Entry 6MR7 (X-ray diffraction, 2.14 A resolution); this record covers chains A and P of the 4 polymer chains in the assembly.

# Chain A
Protein: DNA polymerase beta
Source organism: Homo sapiens
Notes: EC 2.7.7.7, 4.2.99.-
Reference sequence: P06746 (DPOLB_HUMAN); residues 10-335 here = UniProt positions 10-335
Sequence (335 residues; row label = number of the first residue in the row):
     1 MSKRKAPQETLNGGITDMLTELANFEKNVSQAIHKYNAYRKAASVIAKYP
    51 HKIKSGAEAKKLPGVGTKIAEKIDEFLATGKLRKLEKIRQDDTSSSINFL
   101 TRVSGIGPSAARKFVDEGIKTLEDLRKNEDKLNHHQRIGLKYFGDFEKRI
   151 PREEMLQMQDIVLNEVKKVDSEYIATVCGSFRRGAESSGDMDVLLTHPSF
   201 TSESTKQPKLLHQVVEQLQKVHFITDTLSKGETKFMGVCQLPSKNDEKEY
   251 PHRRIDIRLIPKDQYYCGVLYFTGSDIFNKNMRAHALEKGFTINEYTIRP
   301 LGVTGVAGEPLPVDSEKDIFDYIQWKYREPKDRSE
Unresolved in the structure: 1-9, 205-208
Curated features (UniProtKB/Swiss-Prot):
  - region: Arg183 to Asp192 (DNA-binding)
  - active site: Lys72 (Nucleophile)
  - binding site (K(+)): Lys60, Leu62, Val65, Thr101, Val103, Ile106
  - binding site (Na(+)): Lys60, Leu62, Val65, Thr101, Val103, Ile106
  - binding site (dATP): Arg149, Ser180, Arg183, Gly189, Asp190
  - binding site (dCTP): Arg149, Ser180, Arg183, Gly189, Asp190
  - binding site (dGTP): Arg149, Ser180, Arg183, Gly189, Asp190, Asp192
  - binding site (dTTP): Arg149, Ser180, Arg183, Gly189, Asp190
  - binding site (Mg(2+)): Asp190, Asp192, Asp256
  - modified residue: Lys72 (N6-acetyllysine), Arg83 (Omega-N-methylarginine), Arg152 (Omega-N-methylarginine)
  - cross-link (Glycyl lysine isopeptide (Lys-Gly)): Lys41 (interchain with G-Cter in ubiquitin), Lys61 (interchain with G-Cter in ubiquitin), Lys81 (interchain with G-Cter in ubiquitin)
  - natural variant: Leu22 (L22P: Found in a gastric cancer sample; uncertain significance), Tyr39 (Y39C: Found in a gastric cancer sample; uncertain significance), Gly118 (G118V: Decreased DNA-directed DNA polymerase activity), Arg137 (R137Q: Decreased function in base-excision repair), Arg149 (R149I: Decreased DNA-directed DNA polymerase activity), Asp160 (D160N: Found in a gastric cancer sample; uncertain significance), Cys239 (C239R: Found in a gastric cancer sample; uncertain significance), Lys289 (K289M: Found in a colon cancer sample; uncertain significance), Asn294 (N294D: Found in a gastric cancer sample; uncertain significance), Glu295 (E295K: Found in a gastric cancer sample; uncertain significance)
  - mutagenesis: Phe25 (F25W: No effect on 5'-dRP lyase activity. Decreased ssDNA binding), His34 (H34G: Decreased 5'-dRP lyase activity. Decreased ssDNA binding), Lys35 (K35A: Decreased 5'-dRP lyase activity. Decreased ssDNA binding. Loss of 5'-dRP lyase activity; when associated with A-68 and A-72. Decreased ssDNA binding; when associated with A-68 and A-72 ...), Tyr39 (Y39F: No effect on 5'-dRP lyase activity; Y39Q: Abolishes DNA polymerase and 5'-dRP lyase activity), Lys41 (K41R: Abolishes ubiquitination; when associated with R-61 and R-81), Lys60 (K60A: Decreased 5'-dRP lyase activity. Decreased ssDNA binding), Lys61 (K61R: Abolishes ubiquitination; when associated with R-41 and R-81), Lys68 (K68A: No effect on 5'-dRP lyase activity. Decreased ssDNA binding. Loss of 5'-dRP lyase activity; when associated with A-35 and A-72. Decreased ssDNA binding; when associated with A-35 and A-72 ...), Glu71 (E71Q: No effect on 5'-dRP lyase activity. No effect on structure shown by circular dichroism. No effect on ssDNA binding), Lys72 (K72A: Severely reduced 5'-dRP lyase activity. Does not affect ssDNA binding. Loss of 5'-dRP lyase activity; when associated with A-35 and A-68. Decreased ssDNA binding ...), Glu75 (E75A: Slightly decreased 5'-dRP lyase activity. Decreased ssDNA binding. No effect on structure shown by circular dichroism), Lys81 (K81R: Abolishes ubiquitination; when associated with R-41 and R-61), 5 further mutagenesis entries in UniProt
Bound ions: Na+ site 1: Lys60, Leu62, Val65 (shared with 1 residue of chain D); Na+ site 2: Thr101, Val103, Ile106 (shared with DG9(P) of chain P); Ca2+ site 1 near Asp145 (its only coordinating residue here); Na+ site 3 near Glu172 (its only coordinating residue here); Ca2+ site 2: Asp190, Asp192 (together with GKS); Na+ site 4: Asp190 (together with GKS)
Small-molecule neighbours: GKS (1-[2-amino-5-(formylamino)-6-oxo-1,6-dihydropyrimidin-4-yl]-2,5-anhydro-1,3-dideoxy-6-O-[(R)-hydroxy{[(R)-hydroxy(phosphonooxy)phosphoryl]oxy}phosphoryl]-D-ribo-hexitol): Arg149, Gly179, Ser180, Arg183, Ser188, Gly189, Asp190, Asp192, Arg258, Tyr271, Phe272, Thr273, Gly274, Ser275, Asp276, Asn279
What the authors report for this chain:
  - binding site for GKS: Arg258
  - conformationally variable residues (side-chain flip): Arg258

# Chain P
Molecule: 10-nt DNA strand
Sequence (10 nucleotides; each row starts with the number of its first residue):
     1 GCTGATGCGC
Bound ions: Na+: DG9 (shared with Thr101(A), Val103(A), Ile106(A) of chain A)

# Interface between chain A and chain P
Pairs across the interface (15; chain A residue first):
  Val103(A) - DG9(P)  phosphate contact
  Ser104(A) - DG9(P)  phosphate contact
  Gly105(A) - DC8(P)  phosphate contact
  Gly105(A) - DG9(P)  hydrogen bond to the phosphate
  Ile106(A) - DG9(P)  hydrogen bond to the phosphate
  Gly107(A) - DC8(P)  hydrogen bond to the phosphate
  Gly107(A) - DG9(P)  phosphate contact
  Pro108(A) - DC8(P)  phosphate contact
  Ser109(A) - DG7(P)  phosphate contact
  Ser109(A) - DC8(P)  hydrogen bond to the phosphate
  Ala110(A) - DC8(P)  hydrogen bond to the phosphate
  His135(A) - DG9(P)  sugar contact
  Lys234(A) - DG9(P)  base contact
  Arg254(A) - DC10(P)  salt bridge to the phosphate
  Asp256(A) - DC10(P)  sugar contact
Interface residues without a listed pair, chain A (15 interface residues in all): Lys27, Asp190, Met236

# Overview
Chain A and chain P form an interface of 15 and 4 residues respectively, with 5 hydrogen bonds and 1 salt
bridge. Polar pairs include Gly105(A)-DG9(P), Ile106(A)-DG9(P) and Gly107(A)-DC8(P). Chain A binds compound
GKS. The paper reports a binding site for GKS at Arg258(A); conformational variability at Arg258(A).
Chain A is DNA polymerase beta (Homo sapiens) and chain P is a 10-nt DNA strand; the structure, DNA polymerase
beta substrate complex with templating adenine and incoming Fapy-dGTP analog, was determined by X-ray
diffraction together with 6DIA, 6DIC and 6MR8 from the same study.
